PDB entry 7KJY | electron microscopy, 3.20 A resolution | chains B and C of the 4 polymer chains in the assembly

Chain B (and C):
Molecule: Alcohol dehydrogenase
Organism: Saccharomyces cerevisiae
Notes: EC 1.1.1.1; chain C of this document is another copy of the same molecule, construct and numbering; everything in this record applies to it too
Reference sequence: S5RZC2 (S5RZC2_YEASX); residues 0-347 here correspond to UniProt positions 1-348 (UniProt number = residue number + 1)
Sequence (348 residues; numbered 0 to 347; the number before each row is that of its first residue; numbering starts at 0):
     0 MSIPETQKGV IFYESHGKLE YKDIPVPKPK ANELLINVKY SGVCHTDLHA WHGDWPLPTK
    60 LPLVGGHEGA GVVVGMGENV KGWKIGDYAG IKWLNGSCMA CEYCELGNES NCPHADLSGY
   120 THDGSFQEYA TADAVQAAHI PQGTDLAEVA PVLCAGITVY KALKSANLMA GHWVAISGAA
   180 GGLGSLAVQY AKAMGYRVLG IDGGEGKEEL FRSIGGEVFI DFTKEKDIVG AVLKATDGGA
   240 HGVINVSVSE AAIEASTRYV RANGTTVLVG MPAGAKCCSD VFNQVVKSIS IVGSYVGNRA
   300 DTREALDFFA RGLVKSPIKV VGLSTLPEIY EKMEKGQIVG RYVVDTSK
Disordered / not traced: 0
Metal / ion sites: Zn2+ site 1: Cys-43, His-66, Glu-67, Cys-153; Zn2+ site 2: Cys-97, Cys-100, Cys-103, Cys-111
Small-molecule neighbours: NAD (nicotinamide-adenine-dinucleotide): Cys-43, His-44, Thr-45, Cys-153, Thr-157, Ser-176, Gly-177, Ala-179, Gly-180, Gly-181, Leu-182, Gly-183, Ile-200, Asp-201, Gly-202, Lys-206, Phe-221, Val-245, Ser-246, Val-247, Ser-248, Ala-251, Val-268, Gly-269, Met-270, Pro-271, Ser-293, Tyr-294, Val-295, Arg-340

Interface between chain B and chain C:
Contacting residue pairs (29):
  Ala-30(B) / Asn-78(C)
  Asn-31(B) / Asn-78(C)
  Asn-78(B) / Ala-30(C)
  Asn-78(B) / Asn-31(C)
  Asn-78(B) / Asn-78(C)
  Lys-80(B) / Ser-96(C)
  Lys-80(B) / Cys-97(C)
  Lys-80(B) / Ala-99(C)
  Gly-81(B) / Ala-99(C)
  Ser-96(B) / Lys-80(C)
  Cys-97(B) / Lys-80(C)
  Met-98(B) / Met-98(C)  hydrophobic
  Met-98(B) / Val-134(C)
  Met-98(B) / Arg-298(C)
  Ala-99(B) / Lys-80(C)
  Ala-99(B) / His-138(C)
  Ala-99(B) / Arg-302(C)
  Cys-100(B) / Arg-302(C)  hydrogen bond (backbone-side chain)
  Glu-104(B) / Arg-298(C)
  Glu-104(B) / Arg-302(C)  salt bridge
  Leu-105(B) / Ala-299(C)  hydrophobic
  Val-134(B) / Met-98(C)
  His-138(B) / Ala-99(C)
  Arg-298(B) / Met-98(C)
  Arg-298(B) / Glu-104(C)
  Ala-299(B) / Leu-105(C)  hydrophobic
  Arg-302(B) / Ala-99(C)  hydrogen bond (side chain-backbone)
  Arg-302(B) / Cys-100(C)  hydrogen bond (side chain-backbone)
  Arg-302(B) / Glu-104(C)  salt bridge
Interface residues without a listed pair, chain B (20 interface residues in all): Glu-101, Cys-103, Glu-303
Interface residues without a listed pair, chain C (20 interface residues in all): Gly-81, Glu-101, Cys-103, Glu-303

Overview:
Chain B and chain C each contribute 20 residues to their interface; the contacts include 3 hydrogen bonds and
2 salt bridges. Among the polar pairs are Glu-104(B)/Arg-302(C), Cys-100(B)/Arg-302(C) and
Arg-302(B)/Ala-99(C). Ligands of chain B: NAD.
Chain B and chain C are both Alcohol dehydrogenase (Saccharomyces cerevisiae); the structure, Symmetry in
Yeast Alcohol Dehydrogenase 1 - Open Form with NADH, was determined by electron microscopy together with 7KC2,
7KCB and 7KCQ from the same study.
